7PEA - chains B and F of the 8 polymer chains in the assembly; structure by electron microscopy, 4.07 A resolution (low resolution: residue-level contacts below are approximate; hydrogen-bond / salt-bridge calls are withheld).

[Chain B]
Molecule: Serine/threonine-protein kinase mTOR
From: Homo sapiens
Notes: EC 2.7.11.1
UniProt: P42345 (MTOR_HUMAN); numbering as in UniProt; present here: 1-16, 31-36, 54-355, 381-2549
Amino-acid sequence (2549 residues; row label = number of the first residue in the row; X marks 56 residues of unknown identity (built as UNK)):
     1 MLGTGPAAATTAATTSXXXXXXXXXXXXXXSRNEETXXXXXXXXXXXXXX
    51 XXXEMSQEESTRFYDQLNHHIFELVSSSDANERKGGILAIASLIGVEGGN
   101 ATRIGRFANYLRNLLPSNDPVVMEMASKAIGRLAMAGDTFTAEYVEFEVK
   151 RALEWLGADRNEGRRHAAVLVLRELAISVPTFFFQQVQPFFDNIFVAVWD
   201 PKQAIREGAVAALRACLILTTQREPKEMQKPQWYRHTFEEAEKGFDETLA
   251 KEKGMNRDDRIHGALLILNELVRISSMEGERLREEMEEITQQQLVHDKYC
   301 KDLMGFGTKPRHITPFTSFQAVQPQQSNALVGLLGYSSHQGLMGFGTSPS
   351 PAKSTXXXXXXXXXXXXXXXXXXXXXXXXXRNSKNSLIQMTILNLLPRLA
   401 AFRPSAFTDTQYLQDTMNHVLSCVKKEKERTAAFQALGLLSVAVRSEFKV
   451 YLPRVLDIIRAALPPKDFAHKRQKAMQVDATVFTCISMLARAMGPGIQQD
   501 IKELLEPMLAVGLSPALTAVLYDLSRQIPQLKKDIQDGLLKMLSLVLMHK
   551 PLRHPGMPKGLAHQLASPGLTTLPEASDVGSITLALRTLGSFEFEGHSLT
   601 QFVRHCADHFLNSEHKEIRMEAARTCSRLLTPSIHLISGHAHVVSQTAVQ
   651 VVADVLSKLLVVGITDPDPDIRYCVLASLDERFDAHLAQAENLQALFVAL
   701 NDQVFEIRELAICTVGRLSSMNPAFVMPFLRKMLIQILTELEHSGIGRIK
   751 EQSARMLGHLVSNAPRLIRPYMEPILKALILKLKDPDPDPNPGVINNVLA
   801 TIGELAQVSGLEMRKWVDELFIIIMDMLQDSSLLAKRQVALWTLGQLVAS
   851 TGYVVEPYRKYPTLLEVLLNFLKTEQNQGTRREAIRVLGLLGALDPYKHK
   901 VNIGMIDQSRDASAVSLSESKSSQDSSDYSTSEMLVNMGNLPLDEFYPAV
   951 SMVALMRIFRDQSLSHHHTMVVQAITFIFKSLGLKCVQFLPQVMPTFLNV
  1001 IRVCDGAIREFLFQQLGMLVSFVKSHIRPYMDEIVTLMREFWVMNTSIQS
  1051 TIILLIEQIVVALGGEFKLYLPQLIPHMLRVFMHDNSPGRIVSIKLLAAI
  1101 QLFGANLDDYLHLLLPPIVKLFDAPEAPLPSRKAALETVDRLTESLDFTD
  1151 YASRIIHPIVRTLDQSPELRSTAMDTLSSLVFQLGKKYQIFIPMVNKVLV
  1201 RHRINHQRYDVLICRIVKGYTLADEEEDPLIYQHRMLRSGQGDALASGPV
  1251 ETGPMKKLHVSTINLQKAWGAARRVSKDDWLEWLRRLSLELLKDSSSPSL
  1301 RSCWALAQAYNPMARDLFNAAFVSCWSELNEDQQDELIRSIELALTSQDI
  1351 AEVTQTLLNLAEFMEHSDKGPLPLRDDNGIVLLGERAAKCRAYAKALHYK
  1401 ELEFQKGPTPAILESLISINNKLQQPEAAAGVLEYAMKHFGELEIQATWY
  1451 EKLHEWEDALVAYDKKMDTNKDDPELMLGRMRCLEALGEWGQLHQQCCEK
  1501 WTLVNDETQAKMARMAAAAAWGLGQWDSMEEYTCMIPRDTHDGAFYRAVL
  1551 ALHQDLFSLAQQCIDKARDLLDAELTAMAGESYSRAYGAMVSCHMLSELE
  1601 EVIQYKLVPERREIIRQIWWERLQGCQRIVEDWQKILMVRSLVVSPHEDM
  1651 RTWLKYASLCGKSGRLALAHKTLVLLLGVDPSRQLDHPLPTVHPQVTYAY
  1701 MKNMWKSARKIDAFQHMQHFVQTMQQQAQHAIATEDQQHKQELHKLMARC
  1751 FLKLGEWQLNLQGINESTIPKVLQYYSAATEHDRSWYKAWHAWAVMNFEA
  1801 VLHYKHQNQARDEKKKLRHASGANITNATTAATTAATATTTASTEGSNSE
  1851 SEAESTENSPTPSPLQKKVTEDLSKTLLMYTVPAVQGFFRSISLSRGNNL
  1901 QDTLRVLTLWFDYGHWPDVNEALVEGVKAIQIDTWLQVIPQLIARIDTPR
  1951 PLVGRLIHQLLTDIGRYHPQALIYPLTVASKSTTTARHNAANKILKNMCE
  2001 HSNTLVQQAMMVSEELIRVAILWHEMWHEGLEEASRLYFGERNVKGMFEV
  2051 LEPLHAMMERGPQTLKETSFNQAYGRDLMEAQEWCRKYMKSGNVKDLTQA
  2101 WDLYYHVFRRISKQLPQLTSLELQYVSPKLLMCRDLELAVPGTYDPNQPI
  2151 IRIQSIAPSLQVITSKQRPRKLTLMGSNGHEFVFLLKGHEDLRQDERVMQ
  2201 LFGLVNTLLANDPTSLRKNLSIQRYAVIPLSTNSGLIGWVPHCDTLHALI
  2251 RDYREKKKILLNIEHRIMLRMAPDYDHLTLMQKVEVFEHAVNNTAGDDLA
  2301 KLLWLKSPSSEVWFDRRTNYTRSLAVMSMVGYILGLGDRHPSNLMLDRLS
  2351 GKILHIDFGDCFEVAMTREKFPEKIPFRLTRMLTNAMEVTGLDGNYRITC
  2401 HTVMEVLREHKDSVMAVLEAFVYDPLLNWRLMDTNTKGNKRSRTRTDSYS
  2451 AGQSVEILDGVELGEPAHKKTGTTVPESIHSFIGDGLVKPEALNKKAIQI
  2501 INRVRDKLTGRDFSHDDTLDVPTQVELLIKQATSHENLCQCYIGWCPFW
Disordered / not traced: 1-16, 31-36, 54-59, 75-81, 157-161, 224-232, 247-257, 290-303, 318-355, 381-385, 405-409, 467-477, 492-496, 550-577, 596-598, 634-643, 787-790, 904-932, 1223-1260, 1815-1866, 2437-2491
Small-molecule neighbours: inositol hexakisphosphate (IHP): Arg1628, Lys1655, Ser1658, Lys1662, Tyr1698, Lys1702, Lys1706, Arg1749, Lys1753, Trp1786, Lys1788
UniProt features mapped onto this chain:
  - modified residue: Met1 (N-acetylmethionine), Ser567 (Phosphoserine), Thr1162 (Phosphothreonine), Lys1218 (N6-acetyllysine), Ser1261 (Phosphoserine), Ser2159 (Phosphoserine), Thr2164 (Phosphothreonine), Thr2173 (Phosphothreonine), Thr2446 (Phosphothreonine), Ser2448 (Phosphoserine), Ser2478 (Phosphoserine), Ser2481 (Phosphoserine)
  - natural variant: Ala8 (A8S: In a lung large cell carcinoma sample), Met135 (M135T: In a metastatic melanoma sample), Arg624 (R624H: In FCORD2; uncertain significance), Asp1376 (D1376E: Found in a patient with focal epilepsy; uncertain significance), Tyr1450 (Y1450D: In FCORD2), Trp1456 (W1456G: In FCORD2), Ala1459 (A1459D: In FCORD2; A1459S: In FCORD2; uncertain significance), Leu1460 (L1460P: In FCORD2), Cys1483 (C1483R: In FCORD2), Trp1490 (W1490R: In SKS), Met1595 (M1595I: In SKS), Arg1709 (R1709H: In FCORD2; uncertain significance), 13 further natural variant entries in UniProt
  - region: Val2162 to Arg2168 (G-loop), Lys2258 to Gly2296 (Interaction with MLST8), Gly2335 to Asn2343 (Catalytic loop), His2355 to Thr2380 (Activation loop)
  - binding site (1D-myo-inositol hexakisphosphate): Lys1662, Lys1702, Arg1749
  - binding site (ATP): Ser2165, Gln2167, Leu2185, Lys2187, Glu2190, Tyr2225, Gly2238, Trp2239, Val2240, Thr2245, Met2345, Ile2356
  - binding site (Mg(2+)): Asn2343, Asp2357
  - cross-link: Lys2066 (Glycyl lysine isopeptide (Lys-Gly) (interchain with G-Cter in ubiquitin))
  - mutagenesis: Lys2066 (K2066R: Complete loss ubiquitination by the SCF(FBXO22) complex), Ser2159 (S2159A: Reduces mTORC1-associated S-2481 autophosphorylation; when associated with A-2164. Reduced activity of the mTORC1 complex; S2159D: Mimics phosphorylation ...), Thr2164 (T2164A: Reduces mTORC1-associated S-2481 autophosphorylation; when associated with A-2159; T2164E: Stronger phosphorylation of RPS6KB1; when associated with D-2159), Thr2173 (T2173A: Increased mTOR kinase activity), His2340 (H2340A: Barely detectable kinase activity), Asp2357 (D2357E: Kinase-dead mutant, loss of interaction with TM4SF5 and loss of lysosome membrane localization; when associated with I-2364), Val2364 (V2364I: Kinase-dead mutant, loss of interaction with TM4SF5 and loss of lysosome membrane localization; when associated with E-2357)

[Chain F]
Molecule: Regulatory-associated protein of mTOR
From: Homo sapiens
UniProt: Q8N122 (RPTOR_HUMAN); numbering as in UniProt (aligned over 1-1335)
Amino-acid sequence (1396 residues; each row starts with the number of its first residue; numbers below 1 keep their minus sign (Met-60 is residue -60)):
   -60 MAHHHHHHHHHHGSTSGSGEQKLISEEDLGSTSGSGDYKDDDDKLTSLYK
   -10 KAGLENLYFQGMESEMLQSPLLGLGEEDEADLTDWNLPLAFMKKRHCEKI
    40 EGSKSLAQSWRMKDRMKTVSVALVLCLNVGVDPPDVVKTTPCARLECWID
    90 PLSMGPQKALETIGANLQKQYENWQPRARYKQSLDPTVDEVKKLCTSLRR
   140 NAKEERVLFHYNGHGVPRPTVNGEVWVFNKNYTQYIPLSIYDLQTWMGSP
   190 SIFVYDCSNAGLIVKSFKQFALQREQELEVAAINPNHPLAQMPLPPSMKN
   240 CIQLAACEATELLPMIPDLPADLFTSCLTTPIKIALRWFCMQKCVSLVPG
   290 VTLDLIEKIPGRLNDRRTPLGELNWIFTAITDTIAWNVLPRDLFQKLFRQ
   340 DLLVASLFRNFLLAERIMRSYNCTPVSSPRLPPTYMHAMWQAWDLAVDIC
   390 LSQLPTIIEEGTAFRHSPFFAEQLTAFQVWLTMGVENRNPPEQLPIVLQV
   440 LLSQVHRLRALDLLGRFLDLGPWAVSLALSVGIFPYVLKLLQSSARELRP
   490 LLVFIWAKILAVDSSCQADLVKDNGHKYFLSVLADPYMPAEHRTMTAFIL
   540 AVIVNSYHTGQEACLQGNLIAICLEQLNDPHPLLRQWVAICLGRIWQNFD
   590 SARWCGVRDSAHEKLYSLLSDPIPEVRCAAVFALGTFVGNSAERTDHSTT
   640 IDHNVAMMLAQLVSDGSPMVRKELVVALSHLVVQYESNFCTVALQFIEEE
   690 KNYALPSPATTEGGSLTPVRDSPCTPRLRSVSSYGNIRAVATARSLNKSL
   740 QNLSLTEESGGAVAFSPGNLSTSSSASSTLGSPENEEHILSFETIDKMRR
   790 ASSYSSLNSLIGVSFNSVYTQIWRVLLHLAADPYPEVSDVAMKVLNSIAY
   840 KATVNARPQRVLDTSSLTQSAPASPTNKGVHIHQAGGSPPASSTSSSSLT
   890 NDVAKQPVSRDLPSGRPGTTGPAGAQYTPHSHQFPRTRKMFDKGPEQTAD
   940 DADDAAGHKSFISATVQTGFCDWSARYFAQPVMKIPEEHDLESQIRKERE
   990 WRFLRNSRVRRQAQQVIQKGITRLDDQIFLNRNPGVPSVVKFHPFTPCIA
  1040 VADKDSICFWDWEKGEKLDYFHNGNPRYTRVTAMEYLNGQDCSLLLTATD
  1090 DGAIRVWKNFADLEKNPEMVTAWQGLSDMLPTTRGAGMVVDWEQETGLLM
  1140 SSGDVRIVRIWDTDREMKVQDIPTGADSCVTSLSCDSHRSLIVAGLGDGS
  1190 IRVYDRRMALSECRVMTYREHTAWVVKASLQKRPDGHIVSVSVNGDVRIF
  1240 DPRMPESVNVLQIVKGLTALDIHPQADLIACGSVNQFTAIYNSSGELINN
  1290 IKYYDGFMGQRVGAISCLAFHPHWPHLAVGSNDYYISVYSVEKRVR
Disordered / not traced: -60 to 17, 220-235, 687-805, 841-949, 1117-1124, 1293-1302, 1332-1335
Differences from the reference sequence: initiating methionine (-60); expression tag (-59 to 0)
UniProt features mapped onto this chain:
  - modified residue: Ser44 (Phosphoserine), Ser122 (Phosphoserine), Ser696 (Phosphoserine), Thr706 (Phosphothreonine), Ser719 (Phosphoserine), Ser721 (Phosphoserine), Ser722 (Phosphoserine), Ser738 (Phosphoserine), Ser791 (Phosphoserine), Ser792 (Phosphoserine), Ser836 (Phosphoserine), Ser855 (Phosphoserine), Ser859 (Phosphoserine), Ser863 (Phosphoserine), Thr865 (Phosphothreonine), Ser877 (Phosphoserine), Ser982 (Phosphoserine), Lys1097 (N6-acetyllysine)
  - glycosylation: Thr700 (O-linked (GlcNAc) threonine)
  - cross-link (Glycyl lysine isopeptide (Lys-Gly)): Lys932 (interchain with G-Cter in ubiquitin), Lys948 (interchain with G-Cter in ubiquitin)
  - mutagenesis: Asn557 to Glu564 (In alpha24 mutant; abolished interaction with GTP-bound RRAGA and recruitment to lysosomes), Ala560 (A560F: In alphax3 mutant; abolished interaction with GTP-bound RRAGA and recruitment to lysosomes; when associated with E-597 and A-635), Cys594 to Asp598 (In alpha26 mutant; abolished interaction with GTP-bound RRAGA and recruitment to lysosomes), Arg597 (R597E: In alphax3 mutant; abolished interaction with GTP-bound RRAGA and recruitment to lysosomes; when associated with F-560 and A-635), Thr634 to His636 (In alpha29 mutant; abolished interaction with GTP-bound RRAGA and recruitment to lysosomes), Asp635 (D635A: In alphax3 mutant; abolished interaction with GTP-bound RRAGA and recruitment to lysosomes; when associated with F-560 and E-597), Thr699 (T699A: Does not affect O-GlcNAcylation in response to glucose sufficiency), Thr700 (T700A: Abolished O-GlcNAcylation in response to glucose sufficiency, leading to decreased mTORC1 activation), Ser722 (S722A: Abolishes AMPK-mediated phosphorylation; when associated with A-792. Increased O-GlcNAcylation; when associated with A-792), Lys737 (K737R: Does not affect ubiquitination), Ser791 (S791A/D: Abolished phosphorylation after forskolin treatment), Ser792 (S792A: Abolishes AMPK-mediated phosphorylation; when associated with A-722. Increased O-GlcNAcylation; when associated with A-722. Does not affect phosphorylation after forskolin treatment), 10 further mutagenesis entries in UniProt

[Chain B / chain F interface]
Pairs across the interface - 21 pairs, chain B then chain F:
  Leu984(B) - Val76(F)
  Ser1025(B) - Thr78(F)
  His1026(B) - Val76(F)
  His1026(B) - Thr78(F)
  Arg1028(B) - Met254(F)
  Gly1064(B) - Asn361(F)
  Gly1065(B) - Asn361(F)
  Glu1066(B) - Ile255(F)
  Lys1068(B) - Ser359(F)
  Ala1105(B) - Arg358(F)
  Asp1108(B) - Arg358(F)
  Ser1145(B) - Arg358(F)
  Ser1145(B) - Tyr374(F)
  Leu1146(B) - Arg358(F)
  Leu1146(B) - Tyr374(F)
  Asp1147(B) - Met375(F)
  Lys1186(B) - Asn428(F)
  Gln2114(B) - Lys97(F)
  Gln2117(B) - Met93(F)
  Gln2117(B) - Gly94(F)
  Gln2117(B) - Lys97(F)
Interface residues without a listed pair, chain B (17 interface residues in all): Asp1109
Interface residues without a listed pair, chain F (19 interface residues in all): Lys77, Pro95, Pro256, Gln281, Lys282, Tyr360

[Summary]
The interface between chain B and chain F involves 17 residues on one side and 19 on the other. Ligands of
chain B: inositol hexakisphosphate.
Chain B is Serine/threonine-protein kinase mTOR and chain F is Regulatory-associated protein of mTOR, both
from Homo sapiens; the structure, cryo-EM structure of DEPTOR bound to human mTOR complex 1, overall
refinement, was determined by electron microscopy (same publication as 7PE7, 7PE8, 7PE9, 7PEB and 7PEC).
